Entry 8UKU (X-ray diffraction, 3.60 A resolution); this record covers chains B and J of the 13 polymer chains in the assembly.

# Chain B
Protein: DNA-directed RNA polymerase II subunit RPB2
From: Saccharomyces cerevisiae S288C
Notes: EC 2.7.7.6
UniProtKB: P08518 (RPB2_YEAST); residue numbers follow UniProt; this construct covers 1-1224
Chain sequence (1224 residues; each row starts with the number of its first residue):
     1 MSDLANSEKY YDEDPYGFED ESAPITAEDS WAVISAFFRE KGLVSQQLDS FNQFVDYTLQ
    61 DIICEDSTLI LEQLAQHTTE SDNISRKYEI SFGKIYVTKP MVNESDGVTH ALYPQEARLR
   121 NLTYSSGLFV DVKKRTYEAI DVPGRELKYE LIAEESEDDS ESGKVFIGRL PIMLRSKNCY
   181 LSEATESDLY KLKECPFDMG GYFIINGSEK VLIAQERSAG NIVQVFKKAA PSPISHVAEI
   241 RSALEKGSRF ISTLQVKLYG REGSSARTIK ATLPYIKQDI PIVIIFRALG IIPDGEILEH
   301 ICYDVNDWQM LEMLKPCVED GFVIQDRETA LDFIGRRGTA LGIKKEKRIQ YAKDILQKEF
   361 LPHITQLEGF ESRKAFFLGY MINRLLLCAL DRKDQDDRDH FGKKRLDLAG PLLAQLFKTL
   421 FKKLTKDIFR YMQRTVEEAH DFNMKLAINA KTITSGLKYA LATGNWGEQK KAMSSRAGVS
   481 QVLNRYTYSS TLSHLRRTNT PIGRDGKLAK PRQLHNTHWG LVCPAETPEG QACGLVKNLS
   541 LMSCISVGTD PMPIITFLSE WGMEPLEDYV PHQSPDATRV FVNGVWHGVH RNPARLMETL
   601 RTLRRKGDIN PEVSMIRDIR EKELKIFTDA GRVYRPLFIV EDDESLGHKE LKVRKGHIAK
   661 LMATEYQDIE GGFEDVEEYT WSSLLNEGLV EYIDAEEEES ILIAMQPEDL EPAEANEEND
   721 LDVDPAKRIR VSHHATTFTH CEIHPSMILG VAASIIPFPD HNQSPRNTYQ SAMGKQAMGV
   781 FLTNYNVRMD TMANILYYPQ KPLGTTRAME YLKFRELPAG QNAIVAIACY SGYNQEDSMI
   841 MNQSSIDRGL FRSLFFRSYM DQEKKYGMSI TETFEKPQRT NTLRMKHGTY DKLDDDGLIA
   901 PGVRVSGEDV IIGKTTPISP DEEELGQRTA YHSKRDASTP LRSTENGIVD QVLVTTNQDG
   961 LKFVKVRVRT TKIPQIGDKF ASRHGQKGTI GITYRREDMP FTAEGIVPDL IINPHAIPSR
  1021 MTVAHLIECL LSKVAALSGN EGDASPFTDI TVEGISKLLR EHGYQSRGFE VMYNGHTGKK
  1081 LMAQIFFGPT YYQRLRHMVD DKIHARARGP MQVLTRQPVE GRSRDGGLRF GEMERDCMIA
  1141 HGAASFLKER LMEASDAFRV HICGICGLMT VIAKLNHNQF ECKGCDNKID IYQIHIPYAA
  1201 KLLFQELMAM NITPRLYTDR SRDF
Unresolved in the structure: 1-19, 76-85, 139-161, 338-344, 439-445, 503-508, 644-646, 669-675, 715-720, 920-929, 1222-1224
Metal / ion sites: Zn2+: C1163, C1166, C1182, C1185
Residues lining bound ligands: pyrophosphate (POP): R766, S1019, R1020

# Chain J
Protein: DNA-directed RNA polymerases I, II, and III subunit RPABC5
From: Saccharomyces cerevisiae S288C
UniProtKB: P22139 (RPAB5_YEAST); residue numbers follow UniProt; this construct covers 1-70
Chain sequence (70 residues; each row starts with the number of its first residue):
     1 MIVPVRCFSC GKVVGDKWES YLNLLQEDEL DEGTALSRLG LKRYCCRRMI LTHVDLIEKF
    61 LRYNPLEKRD
Unresolved in the structure: 66-70
Metal / ion sites: Zn2+: C7, C10, C45, C46
UniProt features mapped onto this chain:
  - binding site (Zn(2+)): C7, C10, C45, C46
  - cross-link: K59 (Glycyl lysine isopeptide (Lys-Gly) (interchain with G-Cter in ubiquitin))

# How chain B and chain J interact
Contacting residue pairs (65):
  E186(B) - R62(J)  salt bridge
  S187(B) - R62(J)
  Y190(B) - K59(J)
  Y190(B) - R62(J)
  Y190(B) - Y63(J)  hydrophobic
  K193(B) - Y63(J)
  K193(B) - P65(J)
  E194(B) - Y63(J)
  C195(B) - Y63(J)
  V780(B) - L56(J)  hydrophobic
  T783(B) - K59(J)
  T783(B) - F60(J)
  T783(B) - Y63(J)  hydrogen bond
  N784(B) - Y63(J)  hydrogen bond (backbone-side chain)
  Y785(B) - M1(J)
  Y785(B) - F60(J)  hydrophobic
  Y797(B) - M1(J)  hydrogen bond (backbone-backbone)
  Y798(B) - I2(J)
  Y798(B) - V3(J)
  Y798(B) - P4(J)  hydrophobic
  P799(B) - M1(J)
  P799(B) - V54(J)
  Q800(B) - F8(J)
  Q800(B) - M49(J)  hydrogen bond
  Q800(B) - T52(J)  hydrogen bond
  K801(B) - L51(J)
  K801(B) - T52(J)  hydrogen bond (backbone-backbone)
  K801(B) - V54(J)
  L803(B) - T52(J)
  R815(B) - V54(J)
  E816(B) - L56(J)
  L817(B) - L56(J)  hydrophobic
  N822(B) - R48(J)  hydrogen bond (backbone-side chain)
  N822(B) - T52(J)
  A823(B) - R48(J)
  I824(B) - Y44(J)  hydrophobic
  I824(B) - R48(J)
  S845(B) - F8(J)  hydrogen bond (side chain-backbone)
  S845(B) - S9(J)  hydrogen bond (side chain-backbone)
  R848(B) - C7(J)
  R848(B) - F8(J)  hydrogen bond (side chain-backbone)
  R848(B) - C10(J)
  R848(B) - G11(J)
  G849(B) - F8(J)
  L850(B) - F8(J)  hydrophobic
  R996(B) - S9(J)
  R996(B) - C10(J)  hydrogen bond (side chain-backbone)
  I1006(B) - R43(J)
  I1006(B) - Y44(J)
  I1006(B) - C45(J)  hydrophobic
  V1007(B) - S9(J)
  D1009(B) - F8(J)
  D1009(B) - S9(J)
  D1009(B) - R48(J)  salt bridge
  A1036(B) - Y44(J)  hydrophobic
  A1036(B) - R47(J)
  L1037(B) - Y44(J)  hydrophobic
  L1037(B) - R47(J)  hydrogen bond (backbone-side chain)
  S1038(B) - G33(J)
  G1039(B) - E32(J)
  G1039(B) - G33(J)
  G1039(B) - L51(J)
  Y1064(B) - Y44(J)
  E1070(B) - Y44(J)  hydrogen bond
  F1087(B) - Y44(J)
Interface residues without a listed pair, chain B (47 interface residues in all): P196, V787, I795, L796, Q821, N842, S844, E1004, K1033, N1040
Interface residues without a listed pair, chain J (30 interface residues in all): R6, D31, L36, H53

# In short
47 residues of chain B and 30 residues of chain J are in contact, with 13 hydrogen bonds and 2 salt bridges.
Polar pairs include E186(B)-R62(J), D1009(B)-R48(J) and T783(B)-Y63(J). Chain B binds pyrophosphate. UniProt
lists 4 Zn2+-binding residues on chain J.
Here chain B is DNA-directed RNA polymerase II subunit RPB2 and chain J is DNA-directed RNA polymerases I, II,
and III subunit RPABC5, both from Saccharomyces cerevisiae S288C. Entry 8UKU (RNA polymerase II elongation
complex with Fapy-dG lesion with CMP added) was determined by X-ray diffraction together with 8UKQ, 8UKR, 8UKS
and 8UKT from the same study.
